PDB entry 8GIT | X-ray diffraction, 2.72 A resolution | chains A and C of the 6 polymer chains in the assembly

== Chain A (and C) ==
Name: Cyclic GMP-AMP synthase
From: Mus musculus
Notes: EC 2.7.7.86; fragment: catalytic domain, residues 147-507; chain C of this document is another copy of the same molecule, construct and numbering; everything in this record applies to it too
UniProt: Q8C6L5 (CGAS_MOUSE); residues 147-507 here = UniProt positions 147-507
Amino-acid sequence (364 residues; each row starts with the number of its first residue):
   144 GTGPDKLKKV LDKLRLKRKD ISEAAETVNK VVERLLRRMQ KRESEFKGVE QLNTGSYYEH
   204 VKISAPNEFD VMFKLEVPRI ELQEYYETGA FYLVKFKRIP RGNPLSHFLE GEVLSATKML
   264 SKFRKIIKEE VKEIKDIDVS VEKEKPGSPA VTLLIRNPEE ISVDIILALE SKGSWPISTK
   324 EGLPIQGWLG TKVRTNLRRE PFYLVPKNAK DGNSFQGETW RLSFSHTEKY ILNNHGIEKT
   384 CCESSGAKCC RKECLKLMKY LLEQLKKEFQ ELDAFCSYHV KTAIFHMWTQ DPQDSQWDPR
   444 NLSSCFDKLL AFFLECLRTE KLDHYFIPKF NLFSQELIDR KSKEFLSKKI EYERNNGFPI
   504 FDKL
Not modelled in the structure: 144-147, 243-245, 507 (chain C: 144-147, 240-246, 252-255, 507)
Differences from the reference sequence: expression tag (144-146)
Curated features (UniProtKB/Swiss-Prot):
  - region: Lys372 to Lys395 (DNA-binding)
  - motif: Leu154 to Leu159 (Nuclear export signal), Asp281 to Ser291 (Nuclear localization signal)
  - binding site (GTP): Thr197, Asp307, Arg364 to Glu371
  - binding site (ATP): Ser199, Glu371, Lys402, Ser420 to Lys424
  - binding site (Mg(2+)): Glu211, Asp213, Asp307
  - binding site (2',3'-cGAMP): Asp213, Gly290, Asp307, Lys350, Arg364 to Ser366
  - binding site (Zn(2+)): His378, Cys384, Cys385, Cys392
  - site: Arg241 (Arginine-anchor), Asp307, Ile308 (Cleavage)
  - modified residue: Lys156 (N6-lactoyllysine), Glu176 (PolyADP-ribosyl glutamic acid), Ser199 (Phosphoserine), Tyr201 (Phosphotyrosine), Glu272 (5-glutamyl polyglutamate), Ser291 (Phosphoserine), Glu302 (5-glutamyl glutamate), Lys372 (N6-acetyllysine), Lys382 (N6-acetyllysine), Lys402 (N6-acetyllysine), Ser420 (Phosphoserine), Lys491 (N6-methyllysine)
  - lipidation (S-palmitoyl cysteine): Cys392, Cys393, Cys459
  - cross-link (Glycyl lysine isopeptide (Lys-Gly)): Lys217 (interchain with G-Cter in SUMO), Lys271 (interchain with G-Cter in ubiquitin), Lys335 (interchain with G-Cter in SUMO), Lys372 (interchain with G-Cter in SUMO), Lys382 (interchain with G-Cter in SUMO), Lys399 (interchain with G-Cter in ubiquitin), Lys402 (interchain with G-Cter in ubiquitin), Lys409 (interchain with G-Cter in ubiquitin), Lys410 (interchain with G-Cter in ubiquitin), Lys464 (interchain with G-Cter in SUMO)
  - mutagenesis: Lys156 (K156Q: Mimics lactylation; knockin mice show higher mortality following HSV-1 infection), Asn172 (N172K: Induces alteration of the DNA-binding surface and leads to decreased synthesis of cyclic GMP-AMP (cGAMP); when associated with L-180), Glu176 (E176A: Abolished poly-ADP-ribosylation by PARP1, stimulating interferon production in knockin mice), Arg180 (R180L: Induces alteration of the DNA-binding surface and leads to decreased synthesis of cyclic GMP-AMP (cGAMP); when associated with K-182), Gly198 (G198A: Abolishes stimulation of interferon production; when associated with A-199), Ser199 (S199A: Abolishes stimulation of interferon production; when associated with A-199), Tyr201 (Y201E: Phosphomimetic mutant; reduced translocation to the nucleus following treatment with etoposide), Glu211 to Asp213 (Abolished nucleotidyltransferase activity. Does not affect nuclear localization and tethering to chromatin), Glu211 (E211A: Abolishes ability to promote type-I interferon production), Asp213 (D213A: Abolishes ability to promote type-I interferon production), Lys217 (K217R: Reduced sumoylation), Arg222 (R222E: Impaired tethering to chromatin, leading to constitutive activation in the absence of DNA), 31 further mutagenesis entries in UniProt
Bound ions: Mn2+ site 1: Glu211, Asp213, Asp307 (together with ATP); Mn2+ site 2: Glu211, Asp213 (together with ATP); Zn2+: His378, Cys384, Cys385, Cys392
Ligand contacts: ATP (adenosine-5'-triphosphate): Gly198, Ser199, Glu202, Lys205, Glu211, Asp213, Asp307, Arg364, Ser368, Glu371, Lys402, Glu406, Ser420, Tyr421, Lys424, His467
Reported in the primary citation:
  - mutagenesis - E211Q/D213N: abolished catalytic activity
  - specificity-determining residues: His467 (proposed by the authors, not directly observed)
  - mutagenesis - R364A (33-fold), H467A: decreased catalytic activity on ATP/GTP
  - mutagenesis - H467A (2-fold): increased catalytic activity on GTP/GTP
  - specificity-determining residues: Ile309, Arg364
  - mutagenesis - R364A (10-fold): decreased catalytic activity on GTP/GTP
  - mutagenesis - R364A (4-fold): increased catalytic activity on ATP/ATP

== How chain A and chain C interact ==
Pairs across the interface - 38 pairs, chain A then chain C:
  Gln329(A) with Thr383(C); Ser388(C)
  Gly330(A) with Ser388(C)
  Trp331(A) with Thr383(C)
  Leu332(A) with Lys382(C)
  Gly333(A) with Thr383(C); Glu386(C)
  Thr334(A) with Glu386(C), hydrogen bond (backbone-side chain); Ser387(C)
  Lys335(A) with Asn376(C); Asn377(C); Glu386(C), salt bridge
  Asn376(A) with Lys335(C)
  Asn377(A) with Lys335(C); Lys382(C), hydrogen bond (backbone-side chain)
  Gly379(A) with Lys382(C), hydrogen bond (backbone-side chain)
  Ile380(A) with Ile380(C); Glu381(C); Lys382(C), hydrogen bond (backbone-backbone); Thr383(C)
  Glu381(A) with Ile380(C); Gln436(C)
  Lys382(A) with Leu332(C); Asn377(C), hydrogen bond (side chain-backbone); Gly379(C), hydrogen bond (side chain-backbone); Ile380(C), hydrogen bond (backbone-backbone); Lys382(C)
  Thr383(A) with Gln329(C); Gly330(C); Trp331(C); Gly333(C)
  Glu386(A) with Gly333(C); Thr334(C), hydrogen bond (side chain-backbone); Lys335(C), salt bridge
  Ser387(A) with Thr334(C)
  Ser388(A) with Gln329(C); Gly330(C)
  Gln436(A) with Glu381(C), hydrogen bond
Interface residues without a listed pair, chain A (19 interface residues in all): His378
Interface residues without a listed pair, chain C (19 interface residues in all): His378

== In short ==
Chain A and chain C each contribute 19 residues to their interface, with 9 hydrogen bonds and 2 salt bridges.
Polar pairs include Lys335(A)-Glu386(C), Thr334(A)-Glu386(C) and Asn377(A)-Lys382(C). Chain A binds ATP. The
paper reports that R364A and H467A of chain A reduce catalytic activity on ATP/GTP; specificity determinants
His467(A), Ile309(A) and Arg364(A).
Both chains are Cyclic GMP-AMP synthase (Mus musculus). Entry 8GIT (Structure of Ternary Complex of mouse cGAS
with dsDNA and Bound ATP: with 10mM Mg2+ and ...) was determined by X-ray diffraction (same publication as
7UUX, 7UXW, 7UYQ, 7UYZ, 7UZR, 7V0W and 14 further entries).
